7PBS - chains D and G of the 9 polymer chains in the assembly; structure by electron microscopy, 3.30 A resolution.

# Chain D
Molecule: Holliday junction ATP-dependent DNA helicase RuvB
From: Streptococcus thermophilus
Notes: EC 3.6.4.12
UniProt: A0A2U2MES7 (A0A2U2MES7_STRTR); residues 19-333 here = UniProt positions 19-333
Amino-acid sequence (315 residues; each row starts with the number of its first residue):
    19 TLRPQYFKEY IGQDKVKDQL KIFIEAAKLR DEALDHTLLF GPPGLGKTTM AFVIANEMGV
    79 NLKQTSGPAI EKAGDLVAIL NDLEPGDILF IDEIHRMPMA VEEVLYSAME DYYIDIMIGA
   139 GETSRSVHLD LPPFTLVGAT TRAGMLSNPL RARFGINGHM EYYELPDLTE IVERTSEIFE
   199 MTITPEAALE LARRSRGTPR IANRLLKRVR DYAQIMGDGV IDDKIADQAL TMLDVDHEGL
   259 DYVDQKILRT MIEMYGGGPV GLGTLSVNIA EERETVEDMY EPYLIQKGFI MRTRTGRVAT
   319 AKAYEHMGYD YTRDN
Disordered / not traced: 332-333
Residues lining bound ligands: ATP-gamma-S: Leu-20, Arg-21, Pro-22, Tyr-28, Ile-29, Pro-61, Gly-62, Leu-63, Gly-64, Lys-65, Thr-66, Thr-67, Asp-110, Tyr-181, Ile-189, Pro-217, Arg-218, Asn-221

# Chain G
Molecule: Holliday junction ATP-dependent DNA helicase RuvA
From: Salmonella typhimurium
Notes: EC 3.6.4.12
UniProt: A0A0M0QTS9 (A0A0M0QTS9_SALTM); residues 156-203 here = UniProt positions 156-203
Amino-acid sequence (48 residues; numbered 156 to 203; the number before each row is that of its first residue):
   156 SEDAEQEAVA ALVALGYKPQ EASRMVSKIA RPDASSETLI RDALRAAL

# Interface between chain D and chain G
Pairs across the interface (18):
  Ala-91(D) / Leu-170(G)
  Gly-92(D) / Leu-170(G)  hydrogen bond (backbone-backbone)
  Gly-92(D) / Tyr-172(G)
  Val-95(D) / Leu-199(G)  hydrophobic
  Ala-96(D) / Leu-199(G)
  Ile-97(D) / Leu-203(G)  hydrophobic
  Asn-99(D) / Arg-196(G)
  Asp-100(D) / Leu-203(G)
  Ile-134(D) / Ala-169(G)  hydrophobic
  Ile-134(D) / Leu-170(G)  hydrophobic
  Arg-143(D) / Asp-158(G)
  Arg-143(D) / Glu-162(G)  salt bridge
  Val-145(D) / Ala-166(G)  hydrophobic
  His-146(D) / Glu-192(G)  salt bridge
  Leu-147(D) / Glu-192(G)
  Leu-147(D) / Leu-199(G)  hydrophobic
  Asp-148(D) / Glu-192(G)  hydrogen bond (backbone-side chain)
  Asp-148(D) / Arg-196(G)  hydrogen bond (backbone-side chain)
Also at the interface, not in a pair above, chain D (15 interface residues in all): Lys-90, Asp-93
Also at the interface, not in a pair above, chain G (13 interface residues in all): Gln-161, Ile-195, Arg-200

# In short
The interface between chain D and chain G involves 15 residues on one side and 13 on the other, with 3
hydrogen bonds and 2 salt bridges. Polar contacts include Arg-143(D)/Glu-162(G), His-146(D)/Glu-192(G) and
Asp-148(D)/Glu-192(G). Bound to chain D: ATP-gamma-S.
Here chain D is Holliday junction ATP-dependent DNA helicase RuvB (Streptococcus thermophilus) and chain G is
Holliday junction ATP-dependent DNA helicase RuvA (Salmonella typhimurium). Entry 7PBS (RuvAB branch migration
motor complexed to the Holliday junction - RuvB AAA+ state s0+A [t1 dataset]) was determined by electron
microscopy, deposited together with 7PBL, 7PBM, 7PBN, 7PBO, 7PBP, 7PBQ and 3 further entries.
